PDB entry 4BIQ | electron microscopy, 6.09 A resolution (low resolution: residue-level contacts below are approximate; hydrogen-bond / salt-bridge calls are withheld) | chains A and B of the 3 polymer chains in the assembly

[Chain A]
Protein: VP1
Source organism: Human coxsackievirus A7
UniProtKB: I1T312 (I1T312_9ENTO); residues 74-277 here = UniProt positions 74-277
Sequence (204 residues; row label = number of the first residue in the row):
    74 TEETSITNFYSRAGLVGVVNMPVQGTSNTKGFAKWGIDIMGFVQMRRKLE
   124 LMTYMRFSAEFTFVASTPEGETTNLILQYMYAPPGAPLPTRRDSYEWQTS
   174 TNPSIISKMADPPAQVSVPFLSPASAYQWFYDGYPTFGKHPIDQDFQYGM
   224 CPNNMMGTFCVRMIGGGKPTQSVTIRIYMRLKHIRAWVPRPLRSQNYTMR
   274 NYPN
From the paper describing this entry:
  - self-association interface (contacts with another copy of this molecule): Pro141 to Leu148

[Chain B]
Protein: VP2
Source organism: Human coxsackievirus A7
UniProtKB: I1T315 (I1T315_9ENTO); residues 1-254 here = UniProt positions 1-254
Sequence (254 residues; row label = number of the first residue in the row):
     1 SPTAEACGYSDRVAQLTVGNSTITTQEAANVIVAYGEWPQYCPDTDATAV
    51 DKPTRPDVSVNRFYTLDTKDWSSSSKGWYWKFPDILAETGVFGQNAQFHF
   101 LYRSGFCIHVQCNASKFHQGALLVAVLPEYVTGTVSGNTGHENTHPPYAA
   151 TQPGATGFELTNPYILDAGIPLSQLLVCPHQWINLRTNNCATIVVPYINS
   201 VPFDSALNHCNFGLVVIPVSPLGFLQGATPTIPITITVAPMNSEFSGLRQ
   251 AVTQ

[Chain A / chain B interface]
Residue-residue contacts - 8 pairs, chain A then chain B:
  Asp205(A) - Val131(B)
  Thr271(A) - Thr134(B)
  Pro276(A) - Ala168(B)
  Pro276(A) - Gly169(B)
  Asn277(A) - Gly133(B)
  Asn277(A) - Thr134(B)
  Asn277(A) - Ala168(B)
  Asn277(A) - Gly169(B)
Also at the interface, not in a pair above, chain A (8 interface residues in all): Gly206, His213, Asp218, Tyr270
Also at the interface, not in a pair above, chain B (13 interface residues in all): Glu129, Tyr130, Thr132, Val135, Gly140, Pro146, Tyr148, His209

[In short]
8 residues of chain A face 13 of chain B across their interface. From the paper: a self-association interface
involving Pro141(A).
Here chain A is VP1 and chain B is VP2, both from Human coxsackievirus A7. Entry 4BIQ (Homology model of
coxsackievirus A7 (CAV7) empty capsid proteins) was determined by electron microscopy (same publication as
4BIP).
